Entry 6RXA (X-ray diffraction, 1.44 A resolution); this record covers chain A.

# Chain A
Name: Argininosuccinate lyase
Organism: Chelativorans sp. (strain BNC1)
Reference sequence: Q11KV9 (Q11KV9_CHESB); residues 1-502 here = UniProt positions 1-502
Amino-acid sequence (508 residues; each row starts with the number of its first residue):
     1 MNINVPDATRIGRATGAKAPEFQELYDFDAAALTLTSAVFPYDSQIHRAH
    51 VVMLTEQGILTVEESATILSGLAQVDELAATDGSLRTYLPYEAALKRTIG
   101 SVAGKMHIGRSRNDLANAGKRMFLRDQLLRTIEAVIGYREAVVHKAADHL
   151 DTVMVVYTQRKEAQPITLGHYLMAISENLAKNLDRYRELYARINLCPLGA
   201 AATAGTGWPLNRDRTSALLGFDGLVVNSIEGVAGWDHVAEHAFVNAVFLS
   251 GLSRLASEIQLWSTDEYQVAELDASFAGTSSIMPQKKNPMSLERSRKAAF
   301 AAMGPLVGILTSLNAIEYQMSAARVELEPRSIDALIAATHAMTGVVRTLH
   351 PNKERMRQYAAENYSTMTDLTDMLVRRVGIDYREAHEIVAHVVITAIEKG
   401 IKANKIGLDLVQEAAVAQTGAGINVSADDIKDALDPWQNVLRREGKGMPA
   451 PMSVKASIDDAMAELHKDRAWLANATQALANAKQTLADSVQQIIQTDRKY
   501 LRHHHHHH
Disordered / not traced: 1-4, 502-508
Construct notes: engineered mutation Met-290 (Asp in Q11KV9), Met-320 (Tyr in Q11KV9); expression tag (503-508)
What the authors report for this chain:
  - mutagenesis - D290M/Y320M (1140-fold), Y320M (620-fold): increased catalytic activity
  - mutagenesis - D290M/Y320M: decreased stability in response to 2 a (100 mm)

# Overview
From the paper: D290M/Y320M and Y320M increase catalytic activity; D290M/Y320M reduce stability in response to
2 a (100 mm).
Chain A is Argininosuccinate lyase (Chelativorans sp. (strain BNC1)); the structure, EDDS lyase variant
D290M/Y320M with bound formate, was determined by X-ray diffraction, deposited together with 6RX8.
